Entry 5XBM (X-ray diffraction, 3.50 A resolution); this record covers chains B and C of the 6 polymer chains in the assembly.

Chain B:
Molecule: heavy chain of JL2
Source organism: Mus musculus
Sequence (222 residues; numbered 1 to 222; the number before each row is that of its first residue):
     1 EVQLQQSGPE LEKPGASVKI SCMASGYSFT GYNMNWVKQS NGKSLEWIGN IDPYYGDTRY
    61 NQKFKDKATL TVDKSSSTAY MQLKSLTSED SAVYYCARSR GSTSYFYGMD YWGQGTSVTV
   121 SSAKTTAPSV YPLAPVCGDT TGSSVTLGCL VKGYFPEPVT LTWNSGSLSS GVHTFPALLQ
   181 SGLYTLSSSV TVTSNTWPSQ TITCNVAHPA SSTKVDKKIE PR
Unresolved in the structure: 222
Disulfide bonds: Cys-22/Cys-96, Cys-149/Cys-204
Covalently attached groups: covalent link Phe-29/Ser-77; covalent link Glu-46/Phe-64

Chain C:
Molecule: Lysosome membrane protein 2
Source organism: Homo sapiens
UniProt: Q14108 (SCRB2_HUMAN); numbering as in UniProt (aligned over 37-430)
Sequence (394 residues; each row starts with the number of its first residue):
    37 IEKKIVLRNG TEAFDSWEKP PLPVYTQFYF FNVTNPEEIL RGETPRVEEV GPYTYRELRN
    97 KANIQFGDNG TTISAVSNKA YVFERDQSVG DPKIDLIRTL NIPVLTVIEW SQVHFLREII
   157 EAMLKAYQQK LFVTHTVDEL LWGYKDEILS LIHVFRPDIS PYFGLFYEKN GTNDGDYVFL
   217 TGEDSYLNFT KIVEWNGKTS LDWWITDKCN MINGTDGDSF HPLITKDEVL YVFPSDFCRS
   277 VYITFSDYES VQGLPAFRYK VPAEILANTS DNAGFCIPEG NCLGSGVLNV SICKNGAPII
   337 MSFPHFYQAD ERFVSAIEGM HPNQEDHETF VDINPLTGII LKAAKRFQIN IYVKKLDDFV
   397 ETGDIRTMVF PVMYLNESVH IDKETASRLK SMIN
Disulfide bonds: Cys-312/Cys-318
Covalently attached groups: N-acetylglucosamine (NAG) linked to Asn-68, Asn-206, Asn-224, Asn-249, Asn-304, Asn-412; glycan linked to Asn-325
What the authors report for this chain:
  - specificity-determining residues: Arg-77 (proposed by the authors, not directly observed)

Chain B / chain C interface:
Contacting residue pairs (20):
  Ser-28(B) / Asp-394(C)
  Gly-31(B) / Asp-393(C)
  Gly-31(B) / Val-396(C)
  Tyr-32(B) / Asp-393(C)  hydrogen bond
  Tyr-54(B) / Lys-161(C)
  Tyr-54(B) / Asp-394(C)
  Tyr-54(B) / Phe-395(C)
  Tyr-54(B) / Val-396(C)  hydrophobic
  Tyr-54(B) / Glu-397(C)
  Tyr-55(B) / Lys-161(C)
  Tyr-55(B) / Gln-164(C)  hydrogen bond
  Tyr-55(B) / Val-396(C)
  Tyr-55(B) / Glu-397(C)  hydrogen bond
  Arg-100(B) / Leu-392(C)  hydrogen bond (side chain-backbone)
  Arg-100(B) / Phe-395(C)  hydrogen bond (side chain-backbone)
  Arg-100(B) / Val-396(C)
  Arg-100(B) / Thr-398(C)
  Arg-100(B) / Gly-399(C)  hydrogen bond (side chain-backbone)
  Tyr-105(B) / Glu-73(C)
  Tyr-107(B) / Leu-76(C)  hydrogen bond (side chain-backbone)
Also at the interface, not in a pair above, chain B (10 interface residues in all): Thr-30, Thr-103
Also at the interface, not in a pair above, chain C (17 interface residues in all): Arg-77, Glu-157, Leu-160, Gln-165, Lys-391
The authors on this interface:
  - residue pairs: Ser-28(B)/Asp-394(C), Thr-30(B)/Val-396(C), Gly-31(B)/Val-396(C), Tyr-32(B)/Lys-391(C), Tyr-54(B)/Phe-395(C), Tyr-55(B)/Glu-397(C), Arg-100(B)/Asp-393(C), Arg-100(B)/Thr-398(C), Tyr-105(B)/Glu-73(C), Tyr-107(B)/Leu-76(C), Lys-161(C)/Tyr-54(B), Gln-164(C)/Tyr-55(B), Leu-392(C)/Arg-100(B), Asp-394(C)/Tyr-54(B), Val-396(C)/Tyr-54(B), Gly-399(C)/Arg-100(B)
  - epitope / paratope residues, chain B: Ser-28(B), Thr-30(B), Gly-31(B), Tyr-32(B), Tyr-54(B), Tyr-55(B), Arg-100(B), Tyr-105(B), Tyr-107(B)
  - epitope / paratope residues, chain C: Glu-73(C), Leu-76(C), Lys-161(C), Gln-164(C), Lys-391(C), Leu-392(C), Asp-393(C), Asp-394(C), Phe-395(C), Val-396(C), Glu-397(C), Thr-398(C), Gly-399(C)

Overview:
Chain B and chain C form an interface of 10 and 17 residues respectively; the contacts include 7 hydrogen
bonds. Among the polar pairs are Tyr-32(B)/Asp-393(C), Tyr-55(B)/Gln-164(C) and Tyr-55(B)/Glu-397(C). The
authors report contacts between Ser-28(B) and Asp-394(C), Thr-30(B) and Val-396(C) and Gly-31(B) and
Val-396(C) among others. From the paper: epitope/paratope residues Ser-28(B), Thr-30(B) and Glu-73(C) among
others; the specificity determinant Arg-77(C).
Chain B is heavy chain of JL2 (Mus musculus) and chain C is Lysosome membrane protein 2 (Homo sapiens); the
structure, Structure of SCARB2-JL2 complex, was determined by X-ray diffraction.
